8BA7 - chains F and M of the 14 polymer chains in the assembly; structure by electron microscopy, 4.40 A resolution (low resolution: residue-level contacts below are approximate; hydrogen-bond / salt-bridge calls are withheld).

== Chain F (and M) ==
Protein: Chaperonin GroEL
From: Escherichia coli
Notes: EC 5.6.1.7; chain M of this document is another copy of the same molecule, construct and numbering; everything in this record applies to it too
UniProtKB: P0A6F5 (CH60_ECOLI); residues 2-548 here = UniProt positions 2-548
Sequence (547 residues; row label = number of the first residue in the row):
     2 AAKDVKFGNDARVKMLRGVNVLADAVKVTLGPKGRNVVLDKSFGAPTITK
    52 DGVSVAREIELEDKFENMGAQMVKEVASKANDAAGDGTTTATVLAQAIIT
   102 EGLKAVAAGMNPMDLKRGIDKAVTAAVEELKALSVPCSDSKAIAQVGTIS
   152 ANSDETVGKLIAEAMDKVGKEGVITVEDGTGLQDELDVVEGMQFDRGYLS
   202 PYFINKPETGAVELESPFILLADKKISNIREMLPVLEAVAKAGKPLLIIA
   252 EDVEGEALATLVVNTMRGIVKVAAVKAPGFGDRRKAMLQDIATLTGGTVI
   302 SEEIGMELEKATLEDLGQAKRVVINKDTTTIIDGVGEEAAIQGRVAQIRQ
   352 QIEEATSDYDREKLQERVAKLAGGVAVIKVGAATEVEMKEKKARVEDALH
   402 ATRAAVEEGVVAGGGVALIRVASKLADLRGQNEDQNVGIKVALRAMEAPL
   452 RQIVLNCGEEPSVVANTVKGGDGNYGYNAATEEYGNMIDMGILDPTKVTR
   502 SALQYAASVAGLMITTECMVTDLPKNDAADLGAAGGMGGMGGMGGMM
Disordered / not traced: 526-548

== Chain F / chain M interface ==
Contacting residue pairs (4; chain F residue first):
  Lys105(F) - Ala109(M)
  Ala109(F) - Lys105(M)
  Ala109(F) - Ala109(M)
  Arg430(F) - Glu434(M)
Also at the interface, not in a pair above, chain F (4 interface residues in all): Ala108
Also at the interface, not in a pair above, chain M (4 interface residues in all): Ala108

== Summary ==
The chain F/chain M interface involves 4 residues from each chain.
Both chains are Chaperonin GroEL (Escherichia coli). Entry 8BA7 (CryoEM structure of nucleotide-free
GroEL-Rubisco) was determined by electron microscopy together with 8BA8 and 8BA9 from the same study.
